PDB entry 4OS6 | X-ray diffraction, 1.75 A resolution | chains A and B

# Chain A
Name: Urokinase-type plasminogen activator
From: Homo sapiens
Notes: EC 3.4.21.73; fragment: catalytic domain
UniProtKB: P00749 (UROK_HUMAN); the construct lacks a stretch of the UniProt sequence and is renumbered around it, so the offset changes along the chain: 16-37 = UniProt 179-200; 38-60 = UniProt 205-227; 63-97 = UniProt 234-268; 98-110 = UniProt 271-283; 5 more segments
Sequence (245 residues; each row starts with the number of its first residue; note: 1 number in that range is skipped by the numbering (no residue carries it; nothing is unmodelled there); a row labelled like 37A-37D holds insertion residues (37A, then the next letters in order)):
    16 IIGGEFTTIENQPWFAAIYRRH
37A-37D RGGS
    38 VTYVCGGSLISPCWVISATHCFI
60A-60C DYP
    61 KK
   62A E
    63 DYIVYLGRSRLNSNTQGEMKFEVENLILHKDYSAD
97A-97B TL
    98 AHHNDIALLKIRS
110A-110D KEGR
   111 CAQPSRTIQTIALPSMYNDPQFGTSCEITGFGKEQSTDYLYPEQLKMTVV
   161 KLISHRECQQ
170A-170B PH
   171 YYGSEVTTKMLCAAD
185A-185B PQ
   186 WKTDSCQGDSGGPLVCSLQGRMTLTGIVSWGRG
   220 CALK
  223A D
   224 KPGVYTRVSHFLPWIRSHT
Disulfide bonds: Cys42-Cys58, Cys50-Cys111, Cys136-Cys201, Cys168-Cys182, Cys191-Cys220
Differences from the reference sequence: engineered mutation Ala122 (Cys299 in P00749), Gln145 (Asn322 in P00749)
UniProt features mapped onto this chain:
  - active site (Charge relay system): His57, Asp102, Ser195
  - modified residue: Ser146 (Phosphoserine)

# Chain B
Name: bicyclic peptide UK604 (bicyclic 2)
Sequence (14 residues; numbered 1 to 14; the number before each row is that of its first residue):
     1 GXLGRGCENHRCLX
Glycans and other covalent adducts: covalent link 81R_2-Cys7, 81R_2-Cys12
Modified residues: 81R ((4R)-4,5-disulfanyl-L-norvaline) at position 2; NH2 (amino group) at position 14

# Chain A / chain B interface
Contacting residue pairs - 35 pairs, chain A then chain B:
  Arg35(A) - Asn9(B)  hydrogen bond
  Val41(A) - Glu8(B)
  Val41(A) - Asn9(B)
  Cys42(A) - Glu8(B)
  His57(A) - Gly6(B)  hydrogen bond (side chain-backbone)
  His57(A) - Glu8(B)  salt bridge
  His57(A) - His10(B)
  Cys58(A) - Asn9(B)  hydrogen bond (backbone-side chain)
  Ile60(A) - His10(B)
  Asp60A(A) - Asn9(B)
  Asp60A(A) - His10(B)
  Asp60A(A) - Arg11(B)  salt bridge
  Tyr60B(A) - Asn9(B)
  Tyr60B(A) - Arg11(B)
  Tyr64(A) - Asn9(B)  hydrogen bond
  His99(A) - Gly6(B)
  Asp189(A) - Arg5(B)  salt bridge
  Ser190(A) - Arg5(B)  hydrogen bond
  Cys191(A) - Arg5(B)
  Gln192(A) - Gly4(B)  hydrogen bond (side chain-backbone)
  Gln192(A) - Arg5(B)
  Gln192(A) - Glu8(B)
  Gln192(A) - Leu13(B)
  Gly193(A) - Glu8(B)  hydrogen bond (backbone-side chain)
  Ser195(A) - Arg5(B)
  Ser195(A) - Gly6(B)  hydrogen bond (side chain-backbone)
  Ser195(A) - Glu8(B)  hydrogen bond
  Val213(A) - Arg5(B)
  Ser214(A) - Arg5(B)
  Ser214(A) - Gly6(B)  hydrogen bond (backbone-backbone)
  Trp215(A) - Arg5(B)
  Gly216(A) - Arg5(B)
  Gly218(A) - Arg5(B)  hydrogen bond (backbone-side chain)
  Cys220(A) - Arg5(B)
  Gly226(A) - Arg5(B)
Also at the interface, not in a pair above, chain A (28 interface residues in all): Phe59, Tyr151, Asp194, Arg217, Pro225
Also at the interface, not in a pair above, chain B (10 interface residues in all): Leu3, Cys7

# In short
Chain A and chain B form an interface of 28 and 10 residues respectively, with 11 hydrogen bonds and 3 salt
bridges. Polar contacts include His57(A)-Glu8(B), Asp60A(A)-Arg11(B) and Asp189(A)-Arg5(B). Curated annotation
(UniProt) lists 3 active-site residues on chain A.
Chain A is Urokinase-type plasminogen activator (Homo sapiens) and chain B is bicyclic peptide UK604 (bicyclic
2); the structure, Crystal structure of urokinase-type plasminogen activator (uPA) complexed with bicyclic
peptide UK604 (bicyclic 2), was determined by X-ray diffraction together with 4OS1, 4OS2, 4OS4, 4OS5 and 4OS7
from the same study.
